Entry 6XOX (electron microscopy, 3.10 A resolution); this record covers chains B and N of the 6 polymer chains in the assembly.

== Chain B ==
Name: Guanine nucleotide-binding protein G(I)/G(S)/G(T) subunit beta-1
Organism: Homo sapiens
UniProt: P62873 (GBB1_HUMAN); residue numbers follow UniProt; this construct covers 2-340
Sequence (350 residues; each row starts with the number of its first residue; numbers below 1 keep their minus sign (Met-9 is residue -9)):
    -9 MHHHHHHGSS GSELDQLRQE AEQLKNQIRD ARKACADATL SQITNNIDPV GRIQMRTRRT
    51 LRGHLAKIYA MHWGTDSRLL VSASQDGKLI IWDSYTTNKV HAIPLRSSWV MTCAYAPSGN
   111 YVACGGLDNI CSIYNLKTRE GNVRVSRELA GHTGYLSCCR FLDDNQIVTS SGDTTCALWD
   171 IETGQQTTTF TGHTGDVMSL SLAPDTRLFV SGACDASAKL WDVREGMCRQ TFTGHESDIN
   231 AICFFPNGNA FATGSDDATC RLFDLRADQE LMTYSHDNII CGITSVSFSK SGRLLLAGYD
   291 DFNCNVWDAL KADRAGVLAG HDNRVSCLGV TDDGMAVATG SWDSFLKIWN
Disordered / not traced: -9 to 1
Differences from the reference sequence: expression tag (-9 to 1)
Swiss-Prot annotation at these positions:
  - modified residue: Ser2 (N-acetylserine), His266 (Phosphohistidine)
  - natural variant: Leu30 (L30F: In MRD42; uncertain significance), Arg52 (R52G: In MRD42), Gly64 (G64V: In MRD42), Asp76 (D76E: In MRD42; D76G: In MRD42), Gly77 (G77S: In MRD42), Lys78 (K78R: In MRD42), Ile80 (I80N: In MRD42; I80T: In MRD42), His91 (H91R: In MRD42; uncertain significance), Ala92 (A92T: In MRD42), Pro94 (P94S: In MRD42), Leu95 (L95P: In MRD42), Arg96 (R96L: In MRD42), 5 further natural variant entries in UniProt

== Chain N ==
Name: Nanobody 35
Organism: Lama glama
Notes: antibody fragment or engineered binder
Sequence (160 residues; row label = number of the first residue in the row; numbers below 1 keep their minus sign (Met-21 is residue -21)):
   -21 MKYLLPTAAA GLLLLAAQPA MAQVQLQESG GGLVQPGGSL RLSCAASGFT FSNYKMNWVR
    39 QAPGKGLEWV SDISQSGASI SYTGSVKGRF TISRDNAKNT LYLQMNSLKP EDTAVYYCAR
    99 CPAPFTRDCF DVTSTTYAYR GQGTQVTVSS HHHHHHEPEA
Disordered / not traced: -21 to 0, 129-138
Cystine bridges: Cys22-Cys96, Cys99-Cys107

== How chain B and chain N interact ==
Pairs across the interface - 22 pairs, chain B then chain N:
  Arg8(B) - Gln120(N)
  Thr184(B) - Thr114(N)  hydrogen bond (backbone-side chain)
  Thr184(B) - Ala116(N)
  Cys204(B) - Tyr117(N)
  Asp205(B) - Ala116(N)
  Asp205(B) - Tyr117(N)
  Ala206(B) - Tyr117(N)  hydrogen bond (backbone-side chain)
  Thr223(B) - Gln1(N)
  Glu226(B) - Val2(N)
  Glu226(B) - Gly26(N)
  Glu226(B) - Phe27(N)
  Glu226(B) - Thr28(N)
  Glu226(B) - Tyr32(N)  hydrogen bond (backbone-side chain)
  Glu226(B) - Arg98(N)  hydrogen bond (backbone-side chain)
  Ser227(B) - Arg98(N)
  Ser227(B) - Pro100(N)
  Ser227(B) - Tyr117(N)  hydrogen bond (backbone-side chain)
  Asp228(B) - Pro100(N)
  Asp228(B) - Tyr117(N)  hydrogen bond
  Asp246(B) - Pro102(N)
  Asp247(B) - Pro102(N)
  Ile270(B) - Phe103(N)
Interface residues without a listed pair, chain B (15 interface residues in all): Lys15, Arg19, His225

== In short ==
15 residues of chain B and 14 residues of chain N are in contact, with 6 hydrogen bonds. Among the polar pairs
are Thr184(B)-Thr114(N), Ala206(B)-Tyr117(N) and Glu226(B)-Tyr32(N).
Here chain B is Guanine nucleotide-binding protein G(I)/G(S)/G(T) subunit beta-1 (Homo sapiens) and chain N is
Nanobody 35 (Lama glama). Entry 6XOX (cryo-EM of human GLP-1R bound to non-peptide agonist LY3502970) was
determined by electron microscopy.
